PDB entry 5V7Q | electron microscopy, 3.70 A resolution | chains A and N of the 31 polymer chains in the assembly

[Chain A]
Molecule: 23S rRNA
Organism: Mycobacterium tuberculosis
Sequence (3138 nucleotides; numbered 1 to 3138; the number before each row is that of its first residue):
     1 UUGUAAGUGU CUAAGGGCGC AUGGUGGAUG CCUUGGCAUC GAGAGCCGAU GAAGGACGUG
    61 GGAGGCUGCG AUAUGCCUCG GGGAGCUGUC AACCGAGCGU GGAUCCGAGG AUUUCCGAAU
   121 GGGGAAACCC AGCACGAGUG AUGUCGUGCU ACCCGCAUCU GAAUAUAUAG GGUGCGGGAG
   181 GGAACGCGGG GAAGUGAAAC AUCUCAGUAC CCGUAGGAGG AGAAAACAAU UGUGAUUCCG
   241 CAAGUAGUGG CGAGCGAACG CGGAACAGGC UAAACCGCAC GCAUGGGUAA CCGGGUAGGG
   301 GUUGUGUGUG CGGGGUUGUG GGAGGAUAUG UCUCAGCGCU ACCCGGCUGA GAGGCAGUCA
   361 GAAAGUGUCG UGGUUAGCGG AAGUGGCCUG GGAUGGUCUG CCGUAGACGG UGAGAGCCCG
   421 GUACGCGAAA ACCCGGCACC UGCCUAGUAU CAAUUCCCGA GUAGCAGCGG GCCCGUGGAA
   481 UCCGCUGUGA AUCCGCCGGG ACCACCCGGU AAGCCUAAAU ACUCCUCGAU GACCGAUAGC
   541 GGAUUAGUAC CGUGAGGGAA UGGUGAAAAG UACCCCGGGA GGGGAGUGAA AGAGUACCUG
   601 AAACCGUGUG CCUACAAUCC GUCAGAGCCU CCUUUUCCUC UCCGGAGGAG GGUGGUGAUG
   661 GCGUGCCUUU UGAAGAAUGA GCCUGCGAGU CAGGGACAUG UCGCAAGGUU AACCCGUGUG
   721 GGGUAGCCGC AGCGAAAGCG AGUCUGAAUA GGGCGACCCA CACGCGCAUA CGCGCGUGUG
   781 AAUAGUGGCG UGUUCUGGAC CCGAAGCGGA GUGAUCUACC CAUGGCCAGG GUGAAGCGCG
   841 GGUAAGACCG CGUGGAGGCC CGAACCCACU UAGGUUGAAG ACUGAGGGGA UGAGCUGUGG
   901 GUAGGGGUGA AAGGCCAAUC AAACUCCGUG AUAGCUGGUU CUCCCCGAAA UGCAUUUAGG
   961 UGCAGCGUUG CGUGGUUCAC CGCGGAGGUA GAGCUACUGG AUGGCCGAUG GGCCCUACUA
  1021 GGUUACUGAC GUCAGCCAAA CUCCGAAUGC CGUGGUGUAA AGCGUGGCAG UGAGACGGCG
  1081 GGGGAUAAGC UCCGUACGUC GAAAGGGAAA CAGCCCAGAU CGCCGGCUAA GGCCCCCAAG
  1141 CGUGUGCUAA GUGGGAAAGG AUGUGCAGUC GCAAAGACAA CCAGGAGGUU GGCUUAGAAG
  1201 CAGCCACCCU UGAAAGAGUG CGUAAUAGCU CACUGGUCAA GUGAUUGUGC GCCGAUAAUG
  1261 UAGCGGGGCU CAAGCACACC GCCGAAGCCG CGGCACAUCC ACCUUGUGGU GGGUGUGGGU
  1321 AGGGGAGCGU CCCUCAUUCA GCGAAGCCAC CGGGUGACCG GUGGUGGAGG GUGGGGGAGU
  1381 GAGAAUGCAG GCAUGAGUAG CGACAAGGCA AGUGAGAACC UUGCCCGCCG AAAGACCAAG
  1441 GGUUCCUGGG CCAGGCCAGU CCGCCCAGGG UGAGUCGGGA CCUAAGGCGA GGCCGACAGG
  1501 CGUAGUCGAU GGACAACGGG UUGAUAUUCC CGUACCCGUG UGUGGGCGCC CGUGACGAAU
  1561 CAGCGGUACU AACCACCCAA AACCGGAUCG AUCACUCCCC UUCGGGGGUG UGGAGUUCUG
  1621 GGGCUGCGUG GGAACUUCGC UGGUAGUAGU CAAGCGAAGG GGUGACGCAG GAAGGUAGCC
  1681 GUACCAGUCA GUGGUAACAC UGGGGCAAGC CGGUAGGGAG AGCGAUAGGC AAAUCCGUCG
  1741 CUCACUAAUC CUGAGAGGUG ACGCAUAGCC GGUUGAGGCG AAUUCGGUGA UCCUCUGCUG
  1801 CCAAGAAAAG CCUCUAGCGA GCACACACAC GGCCCGUACC CCAAACCGAC ACAGGUGGUC
  1861 AGGUAGAGCA UACCAAGGCG UACGAGAUAA CUAUGGUUAA GGAACUCGGC AAAAUGCCCC
  1921 CGUAACUUCG GGAGAAGGGG GACCGGAAUA UCGUGAACAC CCUUGCGGUG GGAGCGGGAU
  1981 CCGGUCGCAG AAACCAGUGA GGAGCGACUG UUUACUAAAA ACACAGGUCC GUGCGAAGUC
  2041 GCAAGACGAU GUAUACGGAC UGACGCCUGC CCGGUGCUGG AAGGUUAAGA GGACCCGUUA
  2101 ACCCGCAAGG GUGAAGCGGA GAAUUUAAGC CCCAGUAAAC GGCGGUGGUA ACUAUAACCA
  2161 UCCUAAGGUA GCGAAAUUCC UUGUCGGGUA AGUUCCGACC UGCACGAAUG GCGUAACGAC
  2221 UUCUCAACUG UCUCAACCAU AGACUCGGCG AAAUUGCACU ACGAGUAAAG AUGCUCGUUA
  2281 CGCGCGGCAG GACGAAAAGA CCCCGGGACC UUCACUACAA CUUGGUAUUG AUGUUCGGUA
  2341 CGGUUUGUGU AGGAUAGGUG GGAGACUGUG AAACCUCGAC GCCAGUUGGG GCGGAGUCGU
  2401 UGUUGAAAUA CCACUCUGAU CGUAUUGGGC AUCUAACCUC GAACCCUGAA UCGGGUUUAG
  2461 GGACAGUGCC UGGCGGGUAG UUUAACUGGG GCGGUUGCCU CCUAAAAUGU AACGGAGGCG
  2521 CCCAAAGGUU CCCUCAACCU GGACGGCAAU CAGGUGGCGA GUGUAAAUGC ACAAGGGAGC
  2581 UUGACUGCGA GACUUACAAG UCAAGCAGGG ACGAAAGUCG GGAUUAGUGA UCCGGCACCC
  2641 CCGAGUGGAA GGGGUGUCGC UCAACGGAUA AAAGGUACCC CGGGGAUAAC AGGCUGAUCU
  2701 UCCCCAAGAG UCCAUAUCGA CGGGAUGGUU UGGCACCUCG AUGUCGGCUC GUCGCAUCCU
  2761 GGGGCUGGAG CAGGUCCCAA GGGUUGGGCU GUUCGCCCAU UAAAGCGGCA CGCGAGCUGG
  2821 GUUUAGAACG UCGUGAGACA GUUCGGUCUC UAUCCGCCGC GCGCGUCAGA AACUUGAGGA
  2881 AACCUGUCCC UAGUACGAGA GGACCGGGAC GGACGAACCU CUGGUGCACC AGUUGUCCCG
  2941 CCAGGGGCAC CGCUGGAUAG CCACGUUCGG UCAGGAUAAC CGCUGAAAGC AUCUAAGCGG
  3001 GAAACCUUCU CCAAGAUCAG GUUUCUCACC CACUUGGUGG GAUAAGGCCC CCCGCAGAAC
  3061 ACGGGUUCAA UAGGUCAGAC CUGGAAGCUC AGUAAUGGGU GUAGGGAACU GGUGCUAACC
  3121 GGCCGAAAAC UUACAACA
Not modelled in the structure: 1-4, 1013-1022, 3133-3138
Ligand contacts: Llinezolid-114 (917; N-({(5S)-2-oxo-3-[4-(1,3-thiazol-5-yl)phenyl]-1,3-oxazolidin-5-yl}methyl)acetamide): G2299, A2300, A2689, C2690, A2741, U2742, G2743, U2744, U2823
What the authors report for this chain:
  - contacts within the chain: A1591/G2079, A1591/C2132
  - binding site for Llinezolid-114: U2744

[Chain N]
Molecule: 50S ribosomal protein L17
Organism: Mycobacterium tuberculosis
UniProt: A0A045IVA2 (A0A045IVA2_MYCTX); residues 1-180 here = UniProt positions 1-180
Chain sequence (180 residues; numbered 1 to 180; the number before each row is that of its first residue):
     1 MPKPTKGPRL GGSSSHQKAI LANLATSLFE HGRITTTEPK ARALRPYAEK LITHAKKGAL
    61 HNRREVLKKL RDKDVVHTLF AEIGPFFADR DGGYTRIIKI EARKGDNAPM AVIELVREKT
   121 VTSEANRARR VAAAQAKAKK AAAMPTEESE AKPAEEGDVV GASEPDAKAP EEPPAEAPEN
Not modelled in the structure: 1, 118-180

[How chain A and chain N interact]
Contacting residue pairs - 98 pairs, chain A then chain N:
  A1406(A) with His-16(N), stacking on the base; Ala-19(N), base contact
  G1407(A) with His-16(N), hydrogen bond to the sugar; Asn-23(N), base contact
  G1408(A) with Leu-24(N), sugar contact
  C1409(A) with Leu-24(N), sugar contact; Ser-27(N), hydrogen bond to the sugar; Ile-34(N), sugar contact; Thr-36(N), hydrogen bond to the phosphate
  A1410(A) with His-31(N), hydrogen bond to the sugar; Thr-35(N), hydrogen bond to the phosphate
  A1418(A) with Arg-103(N), hydrogen bond to the sugar; Lys-104(N), phosphate contact; Asp-106(N), base contact
  C1419(A) with Gly-105(N), base contact
  C1425(A) with Asn-23(N), hydrogen bond to the sugar
  C1426(A) with Ala-19(N), sugar contact; Asn-23(N), hydrogen bond to the sugar
  G1691(A) with Lys-73(N), salt bridge to the phosphate; His-77(N), stacking on the base
  U1692(A) with Leu-60(N), base contact; Arg-63(N), hydrogen bond to the sugar; Arg-64(N), hydrogen bond to the base
  G1693(A) with Leu-60(N), sugar contact; Arg-64(N), hydrogen bond to the base
  G1884(A) with Asp-106(N), hydrogen bond to the base
  A1885(A) with Lys-40(N), phosphate contact; Arg-103(N), sugar contact; Asp-106(N), sugar contact; Ala-108(N), sugar contact; Pro-109(N), sugar contact
  G1886(A) with Leu-10(N), phosphate contact; Thr-37(N), phosphate contact; Pro-39(N), phosphate contact; Lys-40(N), salt bridge to the phosphate
  A1887(A) with Pro-8(N), base contact
  U1888(A) with Lys-6(N), phosphate contact; Gly-7(N), hydrogen bond to the sugar
  A2239(A) with Arg-9(N), salt bridge to the phosphate
  U2240(A) with Pro-8(N), phosphate contact; Arg-9(N), hydrogen bond to the phosphate
  C2246(A) with Asn-107(N), hydrogen bond to the sugar
  G2247(A) with Gly-105(N), hydrogen bond to the base; Asn-107(N), hydrogen bond to the sugar
  C2927(A) with Arg-9(N), salt bridge to the phosphate; Ser-14(N), hydrogen bond to the base
  A2928(A) with Pro-2(N), base contact; Lys-3(N), hydrogen bond to the base; Pro-4(N), phosphate contact; Thr-5(N), base contact; Arg-9(N), salt bridge to the phosphate; Ser-14(N), phosphate contact; Gln-17(N), base contact; Lys-18(N), sugar contact; Leu-21(N), base contact; Lys-69(N), hydrogen bond to the sugar
  C2938(A) with Arg-71(N), hydrogen bond to the base
  C2939(A) with Lys-73(N), sugar contact
  G2940(A) with Lys-73(N), salt bridge to the phosphate
  A2943(A) with Arg-64(N), base contact
  G2944(A) with Arg-64(N), sugar contact
  G2945(A) with Lys-68(N), sugar contact
  G2946(A) with Lys-68(N), sugar contact; Arg-71(N), hydrogen bond to the base
  G2947(A) with Lys-18(N), salt bridge to the phosphate
  C2948(A) with Ser-15(N), phosphate contact
  C3051(A) with Lys-99(N), phosphate contact
  C3052(A) with Glu-38(N), phosphate contact; Arg-42(N), salt bridge to the phosphate; Lys-99(N), salt bridge to the phosphate
  C3053(A) with Arg-42(N), salt bridge to the phosphate
  C3055(A) with Lys-6(N), salt bridge to the phosphate
  G3073(A) with Lys-3(N), salt bridge to the phosphate; Arg-45(N), hydrogen bond to the base; Gly-93(N), base contact
  G3074(A) with Pro-46(N), phosphate contact; Glu-49(N), hydrogen bond to the sugar; Asp-91(N), hydrogen bond to the base; Gly-92(N), sugar contact; Gly-93(N), sugar contact
  U3075(A) with Lys-50(N), salt bridge to the phosphate; Thr-53(N), sugar contact
  A3085(A) with His-61(N), hydrogen bond to the base
  A3086(A) with Arg-64(N), hydrogen bond to the sugar
  G3104(A) with His-61(N), hydrogen bond to the sugar
  G3105(A) with His-61(N), sugar contact
  G3106(A) with His-54(N), salt bridge to the phosphate
  A3107(A) with Pro-2(N), phosphate contact; Lys-3(N), sugar contact; Pro-4(N), sugar contact; Lys-50(N), salt bridge to the phosphate
  A3108(A) with Lys-3(N), sugar contact
  C3115(A) with Arg-90(N), hydrogen bond to the sugar; Gly-92(N), base contact; Gly-93(N), hydrogen bond to the base
  U3116(A) with Arg-45(N), hydrogen bond to the base; Thr-95(N), hydrogen bond to the sugar; Arg-96(N), sugar contact
Also at the interface, not in a pair above, chain A (56 interface residues in all): G1416, A2241, A2931, G3054, A3072, C3076, G3087, A3117
Also at the interface, not in a pair above, chain N (66 interface residues in all): Gly-11, Gly-12, Ser-13, Ile-20, Ala-43, Lys-57, Leu-67, Asp-74, Tyr-94

[Summary]
56 residues of chain A face 66 of chain N across their interface; the contacts include 32 hydrogen bonds, 15
salt bridges and 2 aromatic stacking contacts. Polar pairs include U1692(A)/Arg-64(N), G1693(A)/Arg-64(N) and
G1884(A)/Asp-106(N). Chain A binds Llinezolid-114. From the paper: a binding site for Llinezolid-114 at
U2744(A); contacts within the chain involving G2079(A), A1591(A) and C2132(A).
Chain A is 23S rRNA and chain N is 50S ribosomal protein L17, both from Mycobacterium tuberculosis; the
structure, Cryo-EM structure of the large ribosomal subunit from Mycobacterium tuberculosis bound with a
potent linezolid analog, was determined by electron microscopy, deposited together with 5V93.
